PDB entry 7G85 | X-ray diffraction, 1.74 A resolution | chains A and B

[Chain A]
Protein: Transforming protein RhoA
Source organism: Homo sapiens
Notes: EC 3.6.5.2
UniProtKB: P61586 (RHOA_HUMAN); numbering as in UniProt (aligned over 1-184)
Sequence (185 residues; each row starts with the number of its first residue; numbering starts at 0):
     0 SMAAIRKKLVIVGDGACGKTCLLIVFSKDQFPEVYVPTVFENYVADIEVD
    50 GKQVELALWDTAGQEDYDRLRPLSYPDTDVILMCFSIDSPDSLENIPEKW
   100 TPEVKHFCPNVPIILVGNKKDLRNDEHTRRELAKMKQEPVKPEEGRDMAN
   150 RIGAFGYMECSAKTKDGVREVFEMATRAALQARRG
Not modelled in the structure: 0-2, 182-184
Construct notes: expression tag (0)
Ligand contacts:
  - Z111529496 (LXA; N-(1H-benzimidazol-2-ylmethyl)-2-methoxy-ethanamide), molecule 1: V24, F25, S26, K27, D28, Y42, K164, V167, R168
  - Z111529496 (LXA), molecule 2: E32, V33, Y34
Curated features (UniProtKB/Swiss-Prot):
  - region: A61 to D78 (Switch II region)
  - motif: Y34 to Y42 (Effector region)
  - binding site (GTP): G12 to T19, F30 to T37, D59 to Q63, N117 to D120, S160 to K162
  - modified residue: Y34 (Microbial infection: O-AMP-tyrosine), T37 (Microbial infection: O-AMP-threonine), N41 (Microbial infection: ADP-ribosylasparagine), Q63 (5-glutamyl serotonin)
  - glycosylation: Y34 (Microbial infection: O-linked (GlcNAc) tyrosine), T37 (Microbial infection: O-alpha-linked (GlcNAc) threonine)
  - cross-link: K135 (Glycyl lysine isopeptide (Lys-Gly) (interchain with G-Cter in ubiquitin))
  - natural variant: E47 (E47K: In EDFAOB), P71 (P71S: In EDFAOB)
  - mutagenesis: G14 (G14V: Increased Rho protein signal transduction. Constitutively active), T19 (T19N: Decreased Rho protein signal transduction. Decreased substrate adhesion-dependent cell spreading. Decreased stress fibers assembly. Decreased cytoplasmic microtubule organization), Y34 (Y34A: Abolishes interaction with DGKQ; Y34F: Abolishes AMPylation by Haemophilus IbpA), T37 (T37A: Abolished monoglucosylation by C.difficile toxin TcdA. Abolished O-GlcNAcylation by C.novyi toxin TcdA), Q63 (Q63L: Causes constitutive activation), K135 (K135R: Reduced FBXL19-mediated ubiquitination and subsequent degradation)

[Chain B]
Protein: Rho guanine nucleotide exchange factor 2
Source organism: Homo sapiens
UniProtKB: Q92974 (ARHG2_HUMAN); residue numbers follow UniProt; this construct covers 206-448
Sequence (245 residues; each row starts with the number of its first residue):
   204 SMEMDEKDFAADSWSLAVDSSFLQQHKKEVMKQQDVIYELIQTELHHVRT
   254 LKIMTRLFRTGMLEELHLEPGVVQGLFPCVDELSDIHTRFLSQLLERRRQ
   304 ALCPGSTRNFVIHRLGDLLISQFSGPSAEQMCKTYSEFCSRHSKALKLYK
   354 ELYARDKRFQQFIRKVTRPAVLKRHGVQECILLVTQRITKYPLLISRILQ
   404 HSHGIEEERQDLTTALGLVKELLSNVDEGIYQLEKGARLQEIYNR
Construct notes: expression tag (204-205)
Ligand contacts: Z111529496 (LXA; N-(1H-benzimidazol-2-ylmethyl)-2-methoxy-ethanamide): S218, M234, K235, D238, V239, R400, H404
Curated features (UniProtKB/Swiss-Prot):
  - modified residue: K353 (N6-acetyllysine)
  - mutagenesis: Y394 (Y394A: Reduces phosphorylation level, normal microtubule localization and activity)

[Interface between chain A and chain B]
Contacting residue pairs - 56 pairs, chain A then chain B:
  R5(A) - K376(B)  hydrogen bond (side chain-backbone)
  R5(A) - E382(B)  salt bridge
  V33(A) - S216(B)
  V33(A) - S218(B)
  Y34(A) - S216(B)
  Y34(A) - D238(B)
  Y34(A) - V239(B)
  Y34(A) - E242(B)  hydrogen bond
  Y34(A) - R400(B)  hydrogen bond
  V35(A) - R400(B)  hydrogen bond (backbone-side chain)
  P36(A) - E242(B)
  P36(A) - R400(B)
  T37(A) - V239(B)
  T37(A) - E242(B)  hydrogen bond
  T37(A) - L396(B)
  T37(A) - L397(B)
  T37(A) - R400(B)  hydrogen bond
  V38(A) - E242(B)  hydrogen bond (backbone-side chain)
  F39(A) - K393(B)  hydrogen bond (backbone-side chain)
  E40(A) - T246(B)
  E40(A) - H249(B)  salt bridge
  E40(A) - L386(B)
  N41(A) - R377(B)  hydrogen bond (side chain-backbone)
  N41(A) - L386(B)
  Y42(A) - R377(B)
  V43(A) - K376(B)
  D45(A) - K376(B)  salt bridge
  W58(A) - E382(B)
  W58(A) - L385(B)  hydrophobic
  W58(A) - Q389(B)
  D59(A) - Q389(B)  hydrogen bond (backbone-side chain)
  A61(A) - L396(B)
  G62(A) - T392(B)
  G62(A) - L396(B)
  Q63(A) - Q389(B)
  Q63(A) - T392(B)
  Y66(A) - T392(B)
  Y66(A) - L426(B)
  Y66(A) - S427(B)
  Y66(A) - D430(B)
  D67(A) - D430(B)  hydrogen bond (backbone-side chain)
  R68(A) - D430(B)  salt bridge
  L69(A) - C342(B)  hydrophobic
  L69(A) - T392(B)
  L69(A) - D430(B)  hydrogen bond (backbone-side chain)
  L69(A) - I433(B)  hydrophobic
  L72(A) - C342(B)
  L72(A) - H345(B)  hydrogen bond (backbone-side chain)
  L72(A) - L385(B)
  L72(A) - T388(B)
  L72(A) - Q435(B)
  S73(A) - L385(B)
  S73(A) - Q389(B)  hydrogen bond
  P75(A) - L349(B)  hydrophobic
  D76(A) - K353(B)  salt bridge
  D76(A) - Q381(B)
Interface residues without a listed pair, chain A (29 interface residues in all): K7, K27, E54
Interface residues without a listed pair, chain B (36 interface residues in all): D215, L219, S346, I391, K423, V429, E431

[In short]
The interface between chain A and chain B involves 29 residues on one side and 36 on the other, with 14
hydrogen bonds and 5 salt bridges. Polar contacts include R5(A)-E382(B), E40(A)-H249(B) and D45(A)-K376(B).
One Z111529496 molecule is bound between chain A and chain B.
Here chain A is Transforming protein RhoA and chain B is Rho guanine nucleotide exchange factor 2, both from
Homo sapiens. Entry 7G85 (ARHGEF2 PanDDA analysis group deposition -- ARHGEF2 and RhoA in complex with
Z111529496) was determined by X-ray diffraction.
